8EA3 - chains 7 and Q of the 30 polymer chains in the assembly; structure by electron microscopy, 3.70 A resolution.

# Chain 7
Molecule: sg_RNA
Sequence (265 nucleotides; row label = number of the first residue in the row; note: 5 numbers in that range are skipped by the numbering (no residue carries them; nothing is unmodelled there); a row labelled like 215A-215J holds insertion residues (215A, then the next letters in order)):
     1 AUAUUAAUAGCGCCGCAAUUCAUGCUGCUUGCAGCCUCUGAAUUUUGUUA
    51 AAUGAGGGUUAGUUUGACUGUAUAAAUACAGUCUUGCUUUCUGACCCUGG
   101 UAGCUGCUCACCCUGAUGCUGCUGUCAAUAGACAGGAUAGGUGCGCUCCC
   151 AGCAAUAAGGGCGCGGAUGUACUGCUGUAGUGGCUACUGAAUCACCCCCG
   201 AUCAAGGGGGAACCC
215A-215J UCCAAAAGGU
   221 GGGUUGAAAGGAGAAGUCAUUUAAUAAGGCCACUGUUAAA
Unresolved in the structure: 1-4, 71-78, 215A-215J, 248-260

# Chain Q
Name: TniQ
From: Scytonema hofmannii
UniProtKB: A0A8J0PCL5 (A0A8J0PCL5_9CYAN); numbering as in UniProt (aligned over 1-167)
Amino-acid sequence (167 residues; each row starts with the number of its first residue):
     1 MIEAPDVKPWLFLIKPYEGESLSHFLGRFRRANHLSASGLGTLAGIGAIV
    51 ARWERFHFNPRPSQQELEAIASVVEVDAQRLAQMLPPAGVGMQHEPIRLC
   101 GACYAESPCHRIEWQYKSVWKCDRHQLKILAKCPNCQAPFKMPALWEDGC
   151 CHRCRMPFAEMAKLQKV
Unresolved in the structure: 1-2, 167
What the authors report for this chain:
  - mutagenesis - W10A, F12A, H34A: abolished catalytic activity

# Chain 7 / chain Q interface
Contacting residue pairs (23; chain 7 residue first):
  G161(7) with Lys141(Q), salt bridge to the phosphate; His152(Q), salt bridge to the phosphate
  C162(7) with Arg153(Q), salt bridge to the phosphate
  G163(7) with Arg153(Q), salt bridge to the phosphate
  A167(7) with Lys132(Q), hydrogen bond to the base; Gln137(Q), hydrogen bond to the base
  G169(7) with Trp120(Q), stacking on the base; Lys128(Q), salt bridge to the phosphate
  U170(7) with Gln93(Q), base contact; Pro96(Q), phosphate contact; Arg98(Q), sugar contact; Lys117(Q), hydrogen bond to the base; Val119(Q), base contact; Trp120(Q), base contact
  A171(7) with Gln93(Q), hydrogen bond to the phosphate; Pro96(Q), phosphate contact
  C172(7) with Lys132(Q), base contact
  A246(7) with Asn59(Q), base contact
  A247(7) with His57(Q), base contact; Asn59(Q), base contact; Met92(Q), sugar contact; His94(Q), hydrogen bond to the base; Lys117(Q), salt bridge to the phosphate
Other interface residues (no listed pair), chain 7 (11 interface residues in all): U168
Other interface residues (no listed pair), chain Q (20 interface residues in all): Phe56, Ser118, Ile129, Ala131

# Summary
11 residues of chain 7 face 20 of chain Q across their interface; the contacts include 5 hydrogen bonds, 6
salt bridges and 1 aromatic stacking contact. Polar pairs include A167(7)-Lys132(Q), A167(7)-Gln137(Q) and
U170(7)-Lys117(Q). From the paper: W10A, F12A and H34A of chain Q abolish catalytic activity.
Chain 7 is sg_RNA and chain Q is TniQ (Scytonema hofmannii); the structure, V-K CAST Transpososome from
Scytonema hofmanni, major configuration, was determined by electron microscopy together with 8EA4 and 7SVU
from the same study.
